PDB entry 9B0X | electron microscopy, 2.60 A resolution | chains 1 and 8 of the 28 polymer chains in the assembly

Chain 1 (and 8):
Molecule: ATP synthase subunit c
Organism: Artemia franciscana
Notes: chain 8 of this document is another copy of the same molecule, construct and numbering; everything in this record applies to it too
Amino-acid sequence (128 residues; each row starts with the number of its first residue; numbers below 1 keep their minus sign (Met-52 is residue -52)):
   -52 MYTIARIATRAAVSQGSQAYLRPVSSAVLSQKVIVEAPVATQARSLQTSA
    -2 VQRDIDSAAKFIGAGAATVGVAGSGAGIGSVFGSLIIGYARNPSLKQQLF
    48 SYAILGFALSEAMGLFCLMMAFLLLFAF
Disordered / not traced: -52 to 0

Interface between chain 1 and chain 8:
Contacting residue pairs - 77 pairs, chain 1 then chain 8:
  Ile2(1) - Asp1(8)
  Ile2(1) - Ile2(8)  hydrophobic
  Asp3(1) - Asp1(8)
  Asp3(1) - Ala5(8)
  Ala6(1) - Ala5(8)
  Ala6(1) - Ile9(8)
  Lys7(1) - Phe8(8)
  Ile9(1) - Ile9(8)  hydrophobic
  Gly10(1) - Phe8(8)
  Gly10(1) - Ile9(8)
  Gly10(1) - Gly12(8)
  Ala13(1) - Gly12(8)
  Ala13(1) - Ala13(8)
  Ala13(1) - Val16(8)
  Ala14(1) - Gly12(8)  hydrogen bond (backbone-backbone)
  Val16(1) - Val16(8)  hydrophobic
  Gly17(1) - Val16(8)
  Gly17(1) - Ala19(8)
  Gly20(1) - Ala19(8)
  Gly20(1) - Gly22(8)
  Gly20(1) - Ala23(8)  hydrogen bond (backbone-backbone)
  Ser21(1) - Ala19(8)
  Ala23(1) - Ala23(8)  hydrophobic
  Gly24(1) - Gly22(8)
  Gly24(1) - Ala23(8)
  Gly24(1) - Gly26(8)
  Ser27(1) - Gly26(8)  hydrogen bond (side chain-backbone)
  Ser27(1) - Ser27(8)  hydrogen bond (side chain-backbone)
  Val28(1) - Gly26(8)
  Val28(1) - Phe29(8)
  Val28(1) - Gly30(8)
  Ser31(1) - Gly30(8)
  Ser31(1) - Ile33(8)
  Ser31(1) - Ile34(8)
  Leu32(1) - Ile33(8)  hydrophobic
  Ile34(1) - Ile34(8)  hydrophobic
  Gly35(1) - Ile33(8)
  Gly35(1) - Ala37(8)
  Arg38(1) - Ile34(8)
  Arg38(1) - Ala37(8)
  Arg38(1) - Arg38(8)
  Asn39(1) - Ala37(8)  hydrogen bond (side chain-backbone)
  Asn39(1) - Arg38(8)
  Leu42(1) - Tyr36(8)
  Leu42(1) - Pro40(8)  hydrophobic
  Gln45(1) - Tyr36(8)
  Gln45(1) - Lys43(8)  hydrogen bond
  Leu46(1) - Ile33(8)
  Leu46(1) - Tyr36(8)  hydrophobic
  Leu46(1) - Ala37(8)
  Tyr49(1) - Ile33(8)  hydrophobic
  Tyr49(1) - Lys43(8)
  Tyr49(1) - Phe47(8)
  Ala50(1) - Ile33(8)
  Leu52(1) - Phe29(8)  hydrophobic
  Leu52(1) - Phe47(8)  hydrophobic
  Gly53(1) - Phe29(8)
  Leu56(1) - Ile25(8)  hydrophobic
  Leu56(1) - Phe29(8)  hydrophobic
  Leu56(1) - Phe54(8)  hydrophobic
  Ser57(1) - Gly22(8)
  Ser57(1) - Gly26(8)
  Met60(1) - Val18(8)
  Met60(1) - Gly22(8)
  Met60(1) - Ile25(8)  hydrophobic
  Met60(1) - Glu58(8)
  Phe63(1) - Val18(8)  hydrophobic
  Cys64(1) - Thr15(8)  hydrogen bond (side chain-backbone)
  Cys64(1) - Val18(8)  hydrophobic
  Met67(1) - Ala11(8)
  Met67(1) - Thr15(8)
  Met67(1) - Leu65(8)  hydrophobic
  Met67(1) - Phe69(8)  hydrophobic
  Met67(1) - Leu72(8)  hydrophobic
  Leu71(1) - Phe8(8)
  Phe75(1) - Leu72(8)  hydrophobic
  Phe75(1) - Phe73(8)  hydrophobic
Interface residues without a listed pair, chain 1 (39 interface residues in all): Val18, Ala19
Interface residues without a listed pair, chain 8 (38 interface residues in all): Ala6, Gly20, Ser21, Leu32, Ala68

Summary:
The interface between chain 1 and chain 8 involves 39 residues on one side and 38 on the other, with 7
hydrogen bonds. Polar contacts include Ser27(1)-Gly26(8), Ser27(1)-Ser27(8) and Asn39(1)-Ala37(8).
Chain 1 and chain 8 are both ATP synthase subunit c (Artemia franciscana); the structure, Artemia franciscana
ATP synthase state 2 (composite structure), pH 7.0, was determined by electron microscopy, deposited together
with 9B3J and 9BPG.
